Entry 9M3O (X-ray diffraction, 1.76 A resolution); this record covers chain A.

== Chain A ==
Molecule: [Pyruvate dehydrogenase (acetyl-transferring)] kinase isozyme 1, mitochondrial
From: Homo sapiens
Notes: EC 2.7.11.2
UniProt: Q15118 (PDK1_HUMAN); numbering as in UniProt (aligned over 41-423)
Amino-acid sequence (383 residues; row label = number of the first residue in the row):
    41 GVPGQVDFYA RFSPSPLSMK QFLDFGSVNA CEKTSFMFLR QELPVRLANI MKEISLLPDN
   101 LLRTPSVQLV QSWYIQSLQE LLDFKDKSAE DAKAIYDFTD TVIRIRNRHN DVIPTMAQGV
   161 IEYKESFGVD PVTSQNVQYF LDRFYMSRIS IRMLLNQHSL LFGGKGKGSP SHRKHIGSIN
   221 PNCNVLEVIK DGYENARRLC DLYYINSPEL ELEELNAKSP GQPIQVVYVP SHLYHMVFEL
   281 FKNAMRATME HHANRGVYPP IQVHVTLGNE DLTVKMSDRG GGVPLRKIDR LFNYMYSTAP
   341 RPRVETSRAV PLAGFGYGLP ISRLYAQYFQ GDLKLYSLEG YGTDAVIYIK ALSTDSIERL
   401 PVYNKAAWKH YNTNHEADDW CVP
Disordered / not traced: 204-214
Metal / ion sites: K+: Ala50, Arg51, Phe52, Asn89, Tyr403
Residues lining bound ligands: A1EMR (6-fluoranyl-8-(methylamino)-N-(pyrimidin-5-ylmethyl)-9H-pyrido[2,3-b]indole-3-carboxamide): Leu280, Asn283, Ala284, Ala287, Met316, Asp318, Gly322, Val323, Pro324, Lys327, Leu331, Leu359, Leu375, Thr383, Asp384, Ala385
Swiss-Prot annotation at these positions:
  - binding site (ATP): Glu279 to Arg286, Asp318, Ser337, Thr338, Gly354 to Leu359
  - modified residue: Tyr136 (Phosphotyrosine), Tyr243 (Phosphotyrosine), Tyr244 (Phosphotyrosine), Thr338 (Phosphothreonine), Lys405 (N6-succinyllysine)

== In short ==
Ligands of chain A: compound A1EMR. Ala50, Arg51, Phe52, Asn89 and Tyr403 coordinate K+. Curated annotation
(UniProt) lists 17 ATP-binding residues.
Chain A is [Pyruvate dehydrogenase (acetyl-transferring)] kinase isozyme 1, mitochondrial (Homo sapiens); the
structure, Crystal structure of human pyruvate dehydrogenase kinase isoform 1 in complex with ATP competitive
inhibitor 8, was determined by X-ray diffraction together with 9M3R, 9M3U and 9M3P from the same study.
